Entry 2PFF (X-ray diffraction, 4.00 A resolution); this record covers chains F and H of the 9 polymer chains in the assembly.

# Chain F
Molecule: Tail protein
Chain sequence (65 residues; numbered 1 to 65; the number before each row is that of its first residue; X marks 65 residues of unknown identity (built as UNK)):
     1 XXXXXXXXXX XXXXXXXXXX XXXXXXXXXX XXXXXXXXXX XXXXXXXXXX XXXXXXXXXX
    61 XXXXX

# Chain H
Molecule: Fatty acid synthase subunit beta
Source organism: Saccharomyces cerevisiae
Notes: EC 2.3.1.86
Reference sequence: P07149 (FAS1_YEAST); residues 1-1940 carry their UniProt numbers (817 of 2006 residues fall inside the UniProt entry; the rest is not from it)
Chain sequence (2006 residues; row label = number of the first residue in the row; note: 45 numbers in that range are skipped by the numbering (no residue carries them; nothing is unmodelled there); X marks 1188 residues of unknown identity (built as UNK)):
     1 MDAYSTRPLT LSHGSLEHVL LVPTASFFIA SQLQEQFNKI LPEPTEGFAA DDEPTTPAEL
    61 VGKFLGYVSS LVEPSKVGQF DQVLNLCLTE FENCYLEGND IHALAAKLLQ ENDTTLVKTK
   121 ELIKNYITAR IMAKRPFDKK SNSALFRAVG EGNAQLVAIF GGQGNTDDYF EELRDLYQTY
   181 HVLVGDLIKF SAETLSELIR TTLDAEKVFT QGLNILEWLE NPSNTPDKDY LLSIPISCPL
   241 IGVIQLAHYV VTAKLLGFTP GELRSYLKGA TGHSQGLVTA VAIAETDSWE SFFVSVRKAI
   301 TVLFFIGVRC YEAYPNTSLP PSILEDSLEN NEGVPSPMLS ISNLTQEQVQ DYVNKTNSHL
   361 PAGKQVEISL VNGAKNLVVS GPPQSLYGLN LTLRKAKAPS GLDQSRIPFS ERKLKFSNRF
   421 LPVASPFHSH LLVPASDLIN KDLVKNNVSF NAKDIQIPVY DTFDGSDLRV LSGSISERIV
   481 DCIIRLPVKW ETTTQFKATH ILDFGPGGAS GLGVLTHRNK DGTGVRVIVA GTLDINPDDD
   541 YGFKQXXXXX XXXXXXXXXX XXXXXXXXXX XXXXXXXXXX XXXXXXXXXX XXXXXXXXXX
   601 XXXXXXXXXX XXXXXXXXXX XXXXXXXXXX XXXXXXXXXX XXXXXXXXXX XXXXXXXXXX
   661 XXXXXXXXXX XXXXXXXXXX XXXXXXXXXX XXXXXXXXXX XXXXXXXXXX XXXXXXXXXX
   721 XXXXXXXXXX XXXXXXXXXX XXXXXXXXXX XXXXXXXXXX XXXXXXXXXX XXXXXXXXXX
   781 XXXXXXXXXX XXXXXXXXXX XXXXXXXXXX XXXXXXXXXX XXXXXXXXXX XXXXXXXXXX
   841 XXXXXXXXXX XXXXXXXXXX XXXXXXXXXX XXXXXXXXXX XXXXXXXXXX XXXXXXXXXX
   901 XXXXXXXXXX XXXXXXXXXX XXXXXXXXXX XXXXXXXXXX XXXXXXXXXX XXXXXXXXXX
   961 XXXXXXXXXX XXXXXXXXXX XXXXXXXXXX XXXXXXXXXX XXXXXXXXXX XXXXXXXXXX
  1021 XXXXXXXXXX XXXXXXXXXX XXXXXXXXXX XXXXXXXXXX XXXXXXXXXX XXXXXXXXXX
  1081 XXXXXXXXXX
  1136 XXXXXXXXXX XXXXXXXXXX XXXXXXXXXX XXXXXXXXXX XXXXXXXXXX XXXXXXXXXX
  1196 XXXXXXXXXX XXXXXXXXXX XXXXXXXXXX XXXXXXXXXX XXXXXXXXXX XXXXXXXXXX
  1256 XXXXXXXXXX XXXXXXXXXX XXXXXXXXXX XXXXXXXXXX XXXXXXXXXX XXXXXXXXXX
  1316 XXXXXXXXXX XXXXXXXXXX XXXXXXXXXX XXXXXXXXXX XXXXXXXXXX XXXXXXXXXX
  1376 XXXXXXXXXX XXXXXXXXXX XXXXXXXXXX XXXXXXXXXX XXXXXXXXXX XXXXXXXXXX
  1436 XXXXXXXXXX XXXXXXXXXX XXXXXXXXXX XXXXXXXXXX XXXXXXXXXX XXXXXXXXXX
  1496 XXXXXXXXXX XXXXXXXXXX XXXXXXXXXX XXXXXXXXXX XXXXXXXXXX XXXXXXXXXX
  1556 XXXXXXXXXX XXXXXXXXXX XXXXXXXXXX XXXXXXXXXX XXXXXXXXXX XXXXXXXXXX
  1616 XXXXXXXXXX XXXXXXXXXX XXXXXXXXXX XXXXXXXXXX XXXXXXXXXX XXXQGSQEQG
  1676 MGMDLYKTSK AAQDVWNRAD NHFKDTYGFS ILDIVINNPV NLTIHFGGEK GKRIRENYSA
  1736 MIFETIVDGK LKTEKIFKEI NEHSTSYTFR SEKGLLSATQ FTQPALTLME KAAFEDLKSK
  1796 GLIPADATFA GHSLGEYAAL ASLADVMSIE SLVEVVFYRG MTMQVAVPRD ELGRSNYGMI
  1856 AINPGRVAAS FSQEALQYVV ERVGKRTGWL VEIVNYNVEN QQYVAAGDLR ALDTVTNVLN
  1916 FIKLQKIDII ELQKSLSLEE VEGHLFXXXX XXXXXXXXXX XXXXXXXXXX XXXXXXXXXX
  1976 XXXXXXXXXX XXXXXXXXXX XXXXXXXXXX XXXXXXXXXX XXXXXXXXXX XXXXXXXXXX
  2036 XXXXXXXXXX XXXXXX
UniProt features mapped onto this chain:
  - active site: S274 (For acetyltransferase activity), S1808 (For malonyltransferase activity)
  - modified residue: M1 (N-acetylmethionine)

# Chain F / chain H interface
Chain H residues in contact with chain F, 5 residues: H359, L360, G388, L391, T392

# Summary
Chain F and chain H make no direct contact in this assembly. Curated annotation (UniProt) lists active-site
residues S274(H) and S1808(H) on chain H.
Here chain F is Tail protein and chain H is Fatty acid synthase subunit beta (Saccharomyces cerevisiae). Entry
2PFF (Structural Insights of Yeast Fatty Acid Synthase) was determined by X-ray diffraction.
